Entry 1BNF (X-ray diffraction, 2.00 A resolution); this record covers chain A.

Chain A:
Molecule: Barnase
From: Bacillus amyloliquefaciens
Notes: EC 3.1.27.-
Reference sequence: P00648 (RNBR_BACAM); residues 1-110 here correspond to UniProt positions 48-157 (UniProt number = residue number + 47)
Amino-acid sequence (110 residues; each row starts with the number of its first residue):
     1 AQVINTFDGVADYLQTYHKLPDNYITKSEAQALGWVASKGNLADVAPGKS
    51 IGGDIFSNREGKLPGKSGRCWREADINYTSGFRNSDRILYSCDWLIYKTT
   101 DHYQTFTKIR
Disordered / not traced: 1-2
Construct notes: conflict Cys-70 (Thr117 in P00648), Cys-92 (Ser139 in P00648)
Disulfides: Cys-70/Cys-92
Swiss-Prot annotation at these positions:
  - active site: Glu-73 (Proton acceptor), His-102 (Proton donor)

Summary:
Curated annotation (UniProt) lists active-site residues Glu-73 and His-102.
Chain A is Barnase (Bacillus amyloliquefaciens); the structure, Barnase T70C/S92C disulfide mutant, was
determined by X-ray diffraction together with 1BNE and 1BNG from the same study.
